PDB entry 3N43 | X-ray diffraction, 2.58 A resolution | chains A and B of the 3 polymer chains in the assembly

# Chain A
Molecule: E3 envelope glycoprotein
Source organism: Chikungunya virus
Notes: fragment: polyprotein fragment residues 268-318
UniProtKB: Q1H8W5 (Q1H8W5_CHIKV); residues 7-57 here correspond to UniProt positions 268-318 (UniProt number = residue number + 261)
Amino-acid sequence (65 residues; numbered 0 to 64; the number before each row is that of its first residue; numbering starts at 0):
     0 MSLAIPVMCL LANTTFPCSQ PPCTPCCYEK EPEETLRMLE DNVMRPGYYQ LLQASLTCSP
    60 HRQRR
Not modelled in the structure: 0-6, 58-64
Disulfides: C8-C17, C22-C26, C25-C57

# Chain B
Molecule: E2 envelope glycoprotein
Source organism: Chikungunya virus
Notes: fragment: polyprotein fragment residues 332-667
UniProtKB: Q1H8W5 (Q1H8W5_CHIKV); residues 7-342 here correspond to UniProt positions 332-667 (UniProt number = residue number + 325)
Amino-acid sequence (360 residues; row label = number of the first residue in the row):
     1 STKDNFNVYK ATRPYLAHCP DCGEGHSCHS PVALERIRNE ATDGTLKIQV SLQIGIKTDD
    61 SHDWTKLRYM DNHMPADAER AGLFVRTSAP CTITGTMGHF ILARCPKGET LTVGFTDSRK
   121 ISHSCTHPFH HDPPVIGREK FHSRPQHGKE LPCSTYVQST AATTEEIEVH MPPDTPDRTL
   181 MSQQSGNVKI TVNGQTVRYK CNCGGSNEGL TTTDKVINNC KVDQCHAAVT NHKKWQYNSP
   241 LVPRNAELGD RKGKIHIPFP LANVTCRVPK ARNPTVTYGK NQVIMLLYPD HPTLLSYRNM
   301 GEEPNYQEEW VMHKKEVVLT VPTEGLEVTW GNNEPYKYWP QLSTNGTAHG HPHEIILYYY
Not modelled in the structure: 1-6, 343-360
Disulfides: C19-C125, C22-C28, C91-C105, C153-C266, C201-C225, C203-C220
Covalent attachments: N-acetylglucosamine (NAG) linked to N263

# How chain A and chain B interact
Pairs across the interface (38):
  Y27(A) with K10(B), hydrogen bond (side chain-backbone); A11(B), hydrophobic; K233(B), hydrogen bond (side chain-backbone); K234(B)
  E28(A) with K10(B), salt bridge
  P31(A) with K233(B)
  E32(A) with H232(B)
  L35(A) with A11(B), hydrophobic; M171(B), hydrophobic; K233(B); K234(B); W235(B), hydrophobic
  R36(A) with M171(B); R251(B), hydrogen bond (backbone-side chain)
  L38(A) with W235(B), hydrophobic
  E39(A) with M171(B); W235(B), hydrogen bond; R251(B), salt bridge; K252(B)
  D40(A) with R251(B), salt bridge
  V42(A) with K252(B); G253(B); K254(B)
  Y47(A) with W235(B); G253(B); K254(B), hydrogen bond (side chain-backbone)
  Y48(A) with E166(B), hydrogen bond; K254(B); I255(B); H256(B)
  L51(A) with W235(B), hydrophobic; K254(B)
  L55(A) with N7(B), hydrogen bond (backbone-backbone); V8(B), hydrophobic; K10(B), hydrogen bond (backbone-side chain); A11(B), hydrophobic
  T56(A) with K10(B)
  C57(A) with K10(B)

# In short
The chain A/chain B interface involves 16 residues from each chain, with 8 hydrogen bonds and 3 salt bridges.
Polar contacts include E28(A)-K10(B), E39(A)-R251(B) and D40(A)-R251(B). N-acetylglucosamine is covalently
linked to N263(B).
Here chain A is E3 envelope glycoprotein and chain B is E2 envelope glycoprotein, both from Chikungunya virus.
Entry 3N43 (Crystal structures of the mature envelope glycoprotein complex (trypsin cleavage) of Chikungunya
virus) was determined by X-ray diffraction together with 3N40, 3N41 and 3N42 from the same study.
